PDB entry 3LMH | X-ray diffraction, 2.00 A resolution | chain A

[Chain A]
Name: Myosin heavy chain kinase A
From: Dictyostelium discoideum
Notes: EC 2.7.11.7
UniProtKB: P42527 (MHCKA_DICDI); residues 552-841 here = UniProt positions 552-841
Chain sequence (307 residues; numbered 535 to 841; the number before each row is that of its first residue):
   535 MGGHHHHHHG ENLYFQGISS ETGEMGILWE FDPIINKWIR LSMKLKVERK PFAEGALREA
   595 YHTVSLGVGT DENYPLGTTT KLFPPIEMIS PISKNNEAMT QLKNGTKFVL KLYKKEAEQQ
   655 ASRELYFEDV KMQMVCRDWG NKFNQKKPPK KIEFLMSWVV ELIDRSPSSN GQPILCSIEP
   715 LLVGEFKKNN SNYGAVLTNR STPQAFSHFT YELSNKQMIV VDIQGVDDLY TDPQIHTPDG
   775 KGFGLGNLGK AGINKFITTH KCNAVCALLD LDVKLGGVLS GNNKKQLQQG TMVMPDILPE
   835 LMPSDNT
Disordered / not traced: 535-551, 611-615, 651-653, 702-703, 810-841
Differences from the reference sequence: expression tag (535-551)
Modified residues: D766 (aspartyl phosphate; PHD)
UniProt features mapped onto this chain:
  - binding site (ATP): G778 to G783
Metal / ion sites: Zn2+: H742, C796, C800
Residues lining bound ligands: ADP (adenosine-5'-diphosphate): F586, A587, E588, G589, A590, L591, R592, A594, V643, K645, L689, E713, P714, L715, L716, F720, T765, D766
Reported in the primary citation:
  - post-translational modification sites: S553, T612, T613, T614, T634, D766, T825
  - contacts within the chain: R592-D766, D663-D766 (hydrogen bond)
  - catalytic residues: D756, D766 (proposed by the authors, not directly observed)
  - specificity-determining residues: D663 (from molecular simulation)
  - interface residues: I569
  - mutagenesis - D766S, N781A, N781D: abolished catalytic activity
  - mutagenesis - R592A, K645A, G778D, G780A, C796A, C800A: decreased catalytic activity
  - mutagenesis - C796A, C800A: decreased expression

[Summary]
Bound to chain A: ADP. H742, C796 and C800 coordinate Zn2+. From UniProt: 6 ATP-binding residues. The paper
reports catalytic residues D756 and D766; R592A, K645A and G778D, among others, reduce catalytic activity; 9
substitutions were tested in all.
Chain A is Myosin heavy chain kinase A (Dictyostelium discoideum); the structure, Crystal Structure of the
Alpha-kinase Domain of Myosin Heavy Chain Kinase A Complex with ADP, was determined by X-ray diffraction,
deposited together with 3LKM, 3LLA and 3LMI.
